Entry 8YMC (electron microscopy, 2.70 A resolution); this record covers chains A and B of the 4 polymer chains in the assembly.

# Chain A (and B)
Name: Cell division ATP-binding protein FtsE
Source organism: Escherichia coli K-12
Notes: chain B of this document is another copy of the same molecule, construct and numbering; everything in this record applies to it too
UniProt: P0A9R7 (FTSE_ECOLI); numbering as in UniProt (aligned over 2-222)
Sequence (224 residues; each row starts with the number of its first residue; numbers below 1 keep their minus sign (Ser-1 is residue -1)):
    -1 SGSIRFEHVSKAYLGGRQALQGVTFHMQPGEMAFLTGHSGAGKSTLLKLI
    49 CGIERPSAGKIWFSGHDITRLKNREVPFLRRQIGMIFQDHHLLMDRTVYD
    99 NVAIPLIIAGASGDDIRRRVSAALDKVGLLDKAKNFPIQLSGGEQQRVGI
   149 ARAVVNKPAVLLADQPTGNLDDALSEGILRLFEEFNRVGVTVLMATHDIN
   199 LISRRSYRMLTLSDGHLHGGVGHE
Sequence notes: expression tag (-1 to 1); engineered mutation Gln163 (Glu in P0A9R7)
Curated features (UniProtKB/Swiss-Prot):
  - binding site (ATP): Gly35 to Ser42
  - mutagenesis: Lys41 (K41R: Does not bind ATP), Cys49 (C49A: Prevents dimer formation. Does not alter ATP-binding)
Residues lining bound ligands:
  - ATP (adenosine-5'-triphosphate), molecule 1: Tyr11, Arg15, Ala17, His36, Ser37, Gly38, Ala39, Gly40, Lys41, Ser42, Thr43, Gln86, Gln163, His195
  - ATP, molecule 2: Lys130, Ile136, Gln137, Leu138, Ser139, Gly140, Gly141, Glu142

# Interface between chain A and chain B
Pairs across the interface (25):
  Arg15(A) - Lys130(B)
  Arg15(A) - Asn133(B)  hydrogen bond
  Arg15(A) - Gln137(B)
  His36(A) - Asp169(B)
  Ser37(A) - Gly141(B)
  Ser37(A) - Arg145(B)  hydrogen bond
  Ser37(A) - Asp169(B)  hydrogen bond (backbone-side chain)
  Gln86(A) - Asn167(B)  hydrogen bond
  Lys130(A) - Arg15(B)
  Asn133(A) - Arg15(B)
  Gln137(A) - Arg15(B)  hydrogen bond (backbone-side chain)
  Gly141(A) - Ser37(B)
  Arg145(A) - Ser37(B)  hydrogen bond
  Gln163(A) - Asn167(B)
  Gly166(A) - Gly166(B)
  Asn167(A) - Gln86(B)
  Leu168(A) - His195(B)
  Asp169(A) - His36(B)
  Asp169(A) - Ser37(B)  hydrogen bond (side chain-backbone)
  Asp169(A) - His195(B)
  His195(A) - Leu168(B)
  His195(A) - Asp169(B)
  His195(A) - Asp170(B)
  Ile197(A) - Asp170(B)
  Asn198(A) - Asn198(B)  hydrogen bond
Interface residues without a listed pair, chain A (23 interface residues in all): Gly38, Leu138, Ser139, Gly140, Glu142, Leu172
Interface residues without a listed pair, chain B (23 interface residues in all): Gly35, Gly38, Ser139, Gly140, Glu142, Gln163, Leu172

# Overview
Chain A and chain B each contribute 23 residues to their interface, with 8 hydrogen bonds. Polar contacts
include Arg15(A)-Asn133(B), Ser37(A)-Arg145(B) and Ser37(A)-Asp169(B). Chain A binds ATP. Curated annotation
(UniProt) lists 8 ATP-binding residues and 2 mutagenesis sites on chain A.
Chain A and chain B are both Cell division ATP-binding protein FtsE (Escherichia coli K-12); the structure,
FtsEX in nanodisc, was determined by electron microscopy.
